PDB entry 4JQ7 | X-ray diffraction, 2.73 A resolution | chain A

Chain A:
Name: Epidermal growth factor receptor
Organism: Homo sapiens
Notes: EC 2.7.10.1; fragment: tyrosine kinase domain
UniProt: P00533 (EGFR_HUMAN); residues 672-997 here correspond to UniProt positions 696-1021 (UniProt number = residue number + 24)
Sequence (328 residues; each row starts with the number of its first residue):
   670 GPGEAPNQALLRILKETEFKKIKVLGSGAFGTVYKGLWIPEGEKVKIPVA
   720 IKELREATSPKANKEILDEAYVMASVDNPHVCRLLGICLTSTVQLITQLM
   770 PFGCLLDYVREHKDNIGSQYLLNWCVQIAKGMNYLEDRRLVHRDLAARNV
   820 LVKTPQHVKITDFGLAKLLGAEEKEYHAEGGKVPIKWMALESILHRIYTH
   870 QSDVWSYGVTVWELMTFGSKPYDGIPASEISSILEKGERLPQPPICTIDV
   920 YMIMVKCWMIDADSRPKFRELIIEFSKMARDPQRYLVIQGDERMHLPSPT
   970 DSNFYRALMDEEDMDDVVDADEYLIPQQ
Not modelled in the structure: 670-671, 961-981, 996-997
Construct notes: expression tag (670-671)
Swiss-Prot annotation at these positions:
  - active site: Asp813 (Proton acceptor)
  - binding site (ATP): Leu694 to Val702, Lys721, Thr766, Gln767, Asp831
  - site: Tyr992 (Important for interaction with PIK3C2B)
  - modified residue: Lys721 (N6-(2-hydroxyisobutyryl)lysine), Tyr845 (Phosphotyrosine), Ser967 (Phosphoserine), Ser971 (Phosphoserine), Tyr974 (Phosphotyrosine), Tyr992 (Phosphotyrosine)
  - cross-link (Glycyl lysine isopeptide (Lys-Gly)): Lys692 (interchain with G-Cter in ubiquitin), Lys713 (interchain with G-Cter in ubiquitin), Lys730 (interchain with G-Cter in ubiquitin), Lys733 (interchain with G-Cter in ubiquitin), Lys843 (interchain with G-Cter in ubiquitin), Lys905 (interchain with G-Cter in ubiquitin), Lys936 (interchain with G-Cter in ubiquitin), Lys946 (interchain with G-Cter in ubiquitin)
Small-molecule neighbours: KJQ ((2S)-2-[(5,6-diphenylfuro[2,3-d]pyrimidin-4-yl)amino]-2-phenylethanol): Leu694, Gly695, Phe699, Val702, Ala719, Ile720, Lys721, Glu738, Met742, Leu764, Thr766, Gln767, Leu768, Met769, Pro770, Gly772, Leu820, Thr830, Asp831

In short:
Chain A binds compound KJQ. From UniProt: active-site residue Asp813 and 13 ATP-binding residues.
Chain A is Epidermal growth factor receptor (Homo sapiens); the structure, Crystal structure of EGFR kinase
domain in complex with compound 2a, was determined by X-ray diffraction, deposited together with 4JQ8, 4JR3
and 4JRV.
